8Z95 - chains A and B; structure by X-ray diffraction, 2.26 A resolution.

Chain A:
Name: Heavy chain of Anti-PEG antibody h6-3 Fab fragment
Source organism: Homo sapiens
Notes: antibody fragment or engineered binder
Sequence (219 residues; each row starts with the number of its first residue):
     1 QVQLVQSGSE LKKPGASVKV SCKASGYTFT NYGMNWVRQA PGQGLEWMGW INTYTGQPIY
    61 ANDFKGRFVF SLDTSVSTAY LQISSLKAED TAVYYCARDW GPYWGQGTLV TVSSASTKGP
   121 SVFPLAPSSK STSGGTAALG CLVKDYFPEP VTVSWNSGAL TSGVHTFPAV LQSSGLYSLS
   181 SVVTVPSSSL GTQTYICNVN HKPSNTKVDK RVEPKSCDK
Disordered / not traced: 130-134, 215-219
Disulfides: Cys22-Cys96, Cys141-Cys197
Ligand contacts: peg 8000 (PEU; 2,5,8,11,14,17,20,23,26,29,32,35,38,41,44,47,50,53,56,59,62,65,68,71,74,77,80-heptacosaoxadooctacontan-82-ol): Asn31, Tyr32, Asn35, Trp47, Trp50, Arg98, Asp99, Trp100, Gly101

Chain B:
Name: Light chain of Anti-PEG antibody h6-3 Fab fragment
Source organism: Homo sapiens
Notes: antibody fragment or engineered binder
Sequence (219 residues; row label = number of the first residue in the row):
     1 DIVMTQSPDS LAVSLGERAT INCKSSQSVL YSSNQMNYLA WYQQKPGQPP KLLIYWASTR
    61 ESGVPDRFSG SGSGTDFTLT ISSLQAEDVA VYYCLQYLSS WTFGGGTKLE IKRTVAAPSV
   121 FIFPPSDEQL KSGTASVVCL LNNFYPREAK VQWKVDNALQ SGNSQESVTE QDSKDSTYSL
   181 SSTLTLSKAD YEKHKLYACE VTHQGLSSPV TKSFNRGEC
Disordered / not traced: 218-219
Disulfides: Cys23-Cys94, Cys139-Cys199
Ligand contacts: peg 8000 (PEU; 2,5,8,11,14,17,20,23,26,29,32,35,38,41,44,47,50,53,56,59,62,65,68,71,74,77,80-heptacosaoxadooctacontan-82-ol): Tyr31, Ser33, Asn34, Met36, Tyr38, Tyr42, Leu52, Tyr55, Trp56, Tyr97, Leu98, Ser100, Trp101

Chain A / chain B interface:
Pairs across the interface (52; chain A residue first):
  Asn35(A) - Trp101(B)
  Gln39(A) - Gln44(B)  hydrogen bond
  Gln39(A) - Tyr93(B)  hydrogen bond
  Gln43(A) - Tyr93(B)
  Gly44(A) - Tyr93(B)
  Leu45(A) - Pro50(B)  hydrophobic
  Leu45(A) - Tyr93(B)
  Leu45(A) - Phe103(B)
  Trp47(A) - Ser100(B)
  Trp47(A) - Trp101(B)
  Tyr95(A) - Gln44(B)  hydrogen bond
  Tyr95(A) - Gln48(B)  hydrogen bond (side chain-backbone)
  Tyr95(A) - Pro49(B)  hydrophobic
  Ala97(A) - Trp101(B)  hydrophobic
  Trp100(A) - Trp56(B)  hydrophobic
  Gly101(A) - Leu52(B)
  Pro102(A) - Leu52(B)
  Pro102(A) - Glu61(B)
  Trp104(A) - Tyr42(B)
  Trp104(A) - Pro50(B)  hydrophobic
  Trp104(A) - Phe103(B)  hydrophobic
  Gly105(A) - Pro49(B)
  Phe123(A) - Ser126(B)
  Phe123(A) - Gln129(B)
  Leu125(A) - Phe123(B)
  Leu125(A) - Val138(B)  hydrophobic
  Ala126(A) - Phe123(B)
  Ala138(A) - Phe121(B)  hydrophobic
  Ala138(A) - Phe123(B)
  Leu139(A) - Phe123(B)  hydrophobic
  Leu142(A) - Ser136(B)
  Lys144(A) - Ser136(B)
  His165(A) - Asn142(B)
  His165(A) - Asn143(B)  hydrogen bond
  His165(A) - Ser179(B)  hydrogen bond
  Thr166(A) - Thr169(B)
  Phe167(A) - Leu140(B)  hydrophobic
  Phe167(A) - Ser167(B)
  Phe167(A) - Thr169(B)
  Phe167(A) - Ser179(B)
  Phe167(A) - Leu180(B)
  Phe167(A) - Ser181(B)
  Pro168(A) - Ser167(B)  hydrogen bond (backbone-side chain)
  Pro168(A) - Val168(B)
  Pro168(A) - Thr169(B)
  Val170(A) - Gln165(B)
  Val170(A) - Glu166(B)
  Val170(A) - Ser167(B)
  Leu171(A) - Gln165(B)  hydrogen bond (backbone-side chain)
  Gln172(A) - Gln165(B)
  Val182(A) - Leu140(B)  hydrophobic
  Thr184(A) - Asn142(B)
Also at the interface, not in a pair above, chain A (39 interface residues in all): Val37, Glu46, Arg98, Asp99, Gln106, Val122, Pro124, Thr136, Ser162, Lys210
Also at the interface, not in a pair above, chain B (33 interface residues in all): Tyr38, Tyr97, Glu128, Lys174

In short:
39 residues of chain A face 33 of chain B across their interface; the contacts include 8 hydrogen bonds. Polar
contacts include Gln39(A)-Gln44(B), Gln39(A)-Tyr93(B) and Tyr95(A)-Gln44(B). Peg 8000 is bound between chain A
and chain B.
Chain A is Heavy chain of Anti-PEG antibody h6-3 Fab fragment and chain B is Light chain of Anti-PEG antibody
h6-3 Fab fragment, both from Homo sapiens; the structure, Humanized anti-PEG h6.3 Fab in complex with PEG, was
determined by X-ray diffraction.
